PDB entry 8VOB | electron microscopy, 3.10 A resolution | chains H and O of the 10 polymer chains in the assembly

# Chain H
Molecule: 157-nt DNA strand
Sequence (157 nucleotides; row label = number of the first residue in the row):
     1 CAGGATGTAT ATATCTGAGA CGTGCCTGGA GACTAGGGAG TAATCCCCTT GGCGGTTTAA
    61 ACGCGGGGGA CAGCGCGTAC GTGCGTTTTA GCGGTGCTAG AGCTGTCTAC GACCAATTGA
   121 GCGGCCTGGG CACCGGGATT CTCCAGCCGC CGGCAGC

# Chain O
Protein: Histone H3.2
Source organism: Homo sapiens
UniProtKB: Q71DI3 (H32_HUMAN); residues 0-135 here correspond to UniProt positions 1-136 (UniProt number = residue number + 1)
Sequence (136 residues; numbered 0 to 135; the number before each row is that of its first residue; numbering starts at 0):
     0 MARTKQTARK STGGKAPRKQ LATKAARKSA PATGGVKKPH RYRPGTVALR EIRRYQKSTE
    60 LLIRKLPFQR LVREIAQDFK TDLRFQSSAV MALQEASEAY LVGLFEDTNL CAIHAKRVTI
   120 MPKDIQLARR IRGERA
Not modelled in the structure: 0-36
Modified positions: Lys36 (N-trimethyllysine; M3L)
Swiss-Prot annotation at these positions:
  - modified residue: Arg2 (Asymmetric dimethylarginine), Thr3 (Phosphothreonine), Lys4 (Allysine), Gln5 (5-glutamyl dopamine), Thr6 (Phosphothreonine), Arg8 (Citrulline), Lys9 (N6,N6,N6-trimethyllysine), Ser10 (ADP-ribosylserine), Thr11 (Phosphothreonine), Lys14 (N6-(2-hydroxyisobutyryl)lysine), Arg17 (Asymmetric dimethylarginine), Lys18 (N6-(2-hydroxyisobutyryl)lysine), Lys23 (N6-(2-hydroxyisobutyryl)lysine), Arg26 (Citrulline), Lys27 (N6,N6,N6-trimethyllysine), Ser28 (ADP-ribosylserine), Lys36 (N6,N6,N6-trimethyllysine), Lys37 (N6-methyllysine), Tyr41 (Phosphotyrosine), Lys56 (N6,N6,N6-trimethyllysine) and 8 more in UniProt
  - lipidation: Lys18 (N6-decanoyllysine), Cys110 (S-palmitoyl cysteine)

# How chain H and chain O interact
Residue-residue contacts - 20 pairs, chain H then chain O:
  DG7(H) - Tyr41(O)  sugar contact
  DT8(H) - Tyr41(O)  phosphate contact
  DT8(H) - Arg49(O)  salt bridge to the phosphate
  DG83(H) - Arg40(O)  hydrogen bond to the base
  DG83(H) - Tyr41(O)  phosphate contact
  DG83(H) - Arg42(O)  sugar contact
  DG83(H) - Gly44(O)  phosphate contact
  DG83(H) - Val46(O)  phosphate contact
  DG83(H) - Ala47(O)  hydrogen bond to the phosphate
  DC84(H) - Arg40(O)  hydrogen bond to the sugar
  DC84(H) - Tyr41(O)  phosphate contact
  DC84(H) - Val46(O)  phosphate contact
  DG91(H) - Arg63(O)  sugar contact
  DG91(H) - Leu65(O)  sugar contact
  DG91(H) - Arg69(O)  salt bridge to the phosphate
  DC92(H) - Arg63(O)  phosphate contact
  DC92(H) - Lys64(O)  hydrogen bond to the phosphate
  DC92(H) - Leu65(O)  phosphate contact
  DG100(H) - Arg83(O)  hydrogen bond to the phosphate
  DA101(H) - Arg83(O)  salt bridge to the phosphate
Also at the interface, not in a pair above, chain H (10 interface residues in all): DG73, DT82
Also at the interface, not in a pair above, chain O (17 interface residues in all): His39, Pro43, Pro66, Asp81, Lys115

# In short
Chain H and chain O form an interface of 10 and 17 residues respectively; the contacts include 5 hydrogen
bonds and 3 salt bridges. Among the polar pairs are DG83(H)-Arg40(O), DC84(H)-Arg40(O) and DG83(H)-Ala47(O).
Here chain H is a 157-nt DNA strand and chain O is Histone H3.2 (Homo sapiens). Entry 8VOB (H3K36me3-modified
nucleosome bound to PRC2_AJ1-450) was determined by electron microscopy (same publication as 8VMI, 8VMJ, 8VML,
8VMN, 8VNV, 8VNZ and 8VO0).
